PDB entry 1TIL | X-ray diffraction, 2.70 A resolution | chains C and D of the 4 polymer chains in the assembly

[Chain C]
Protein: Anti-sigma F factor
Organism: Geobacillus stearothermophilus
Notes: EC 2.7.1.37
UniProtKB: O32727 (SP2AB_BACST); aligned to UniProt positions 1-146 over residues 1-146 (the alignment contains insertions or deletions, so no single offset holds)
Sequence (146 residues; row label = number of the first residue in the row):
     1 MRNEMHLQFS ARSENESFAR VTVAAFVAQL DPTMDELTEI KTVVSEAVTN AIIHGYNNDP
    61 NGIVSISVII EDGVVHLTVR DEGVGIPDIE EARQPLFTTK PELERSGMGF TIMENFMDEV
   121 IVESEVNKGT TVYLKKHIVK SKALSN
Unresolved in the structure: 142-146
Sequence notes: engineered mutation Ser145 (Cys in O32727)
Ion coordination: Mg2+: Asn50 (together with ATP)
Residues lining bound ligands: ATP (adenosine-5'-triphosphate): Glu46, Asn50, Ala51, His54, Gly55, Asp81, Gly85, Ile86, Ala92, Phe97, Thr98, Thr99, Arg105, Ser106, Gly107, Met108, Gly109, Phe110, Thr130

[Chain D]
Protein: Anti-sigma F factor antagonist
Organism: Geobacillus stearothermophilus
UniProtKB: O32726 (SP2AA_BACST); residues 1-116 here = UniProt positions 1-116
Sequence (119 residues; row label = number of the first residue in the row; numbers below 1 keep their minus sign (Gly-2 is residue -2)):
    -2 GSHMSLAIDL EVKQDVLIVR LSGELDHHTA EELREQVTDV LENRAIRHIV LNLGQLTFMD
    58 ASGLGVILGR YKQIKNVGGQ MVVCAVSPAV KRLFDMSGLF KIIRVEADEQ FALQALGVA
Unresolved in the structure: -2
Sequence notes: cloning artifact (-2 to 0); engineered mutation Ala58 (Ser in O32726)

[How chain C and chain D interact]
Pairs across the interface (38; chain C residue first):
  Ser13(C) - His24(D)
  Ser13(C) - His25(D)  hydrogen bond
  Glu14(C) - His25(D)
  Glu16(C) - His24(D)  salt bridge
  Glu16(C) - His25(D)  hydrogen bond (side chain-backbone)
  Ser17(C) - Glu21(D)
  Ser17(C) - Asp23(D)
  Arg20(C) - Glu21(D)  salt bridge
  Arg20(C) - Asp23(D)  salt bridge
  Arg20(C) - Phe55(D)
  Glu39(C) - Arg89(D)  salt bridge
  Thr42(C) - Phe55(D)
  Ser45(C) - Phe55(D)
  Ser45(C) - Asp57(D)  hydrogen bond
  Glu46(C) - Asp57(D)
  Glu46(C) - Ala58(D)  hydrogen bond (side chain-backbone)
  Thr49(C) - His24(D)
  Ile53(C) - His24(D)
  Asn58(C) - His24(D)
  Leu96(C) - Ser94(D)
  Leu96(C) - Leu96(D)  hydrophobic
  Glu104(C) - Arg31(D)
  Glu104(C) - Gly62(D)
  Glu104(C) - Val63(D)
  Glu104(C) - Arg67(D)  salt bridge
  Arg105(C) - Ser59(D)  hydrogen bond
  Ser106(C) - Ala58(D)
  Ser106(C) - Phe97(D)
  Met108(C) - Leu61(D)  hydrophobic
  Met108(C) - Met93(D)  hydrophobic
  Met108(C) - Phe97(D)  hydrophobic
  Gly109(C) - Ala58(D)
  Ile112(C) - Ala58(D)  hydrophobic
  Ile112(C) - Leu90(D)  hydrophobic
  Ile112(C) - Met93(D)  hydrophobic
  Asn115(C) - Met93(D)
  Phe116(C) - Arg89(D)
  Phe116(C) - Met93(D)  hydrophobic
Interface residues without a listed pair, chain C (23 interface residues in all): Lys41, Thr111
Interface residues without a listed pair, chain D (21 interface residues in all): Met56, Gly66

[Summary]
The interface between chain C and chain D involves 23 residues on one side and 21 on the other, with 5
hydrogen bonds and 5 salt bridges. Among the polar pairs are Glu16(C)-His24(D), Arg20(C)-Glu21(D) and
Arg20(C)-Asp23(D). Ligands of chain C: ATP.
Chain C is Anti-sigma F factor and chain D is Anti-sigma F factor antagonist, both from Geobacillus
stearothermophilus; the structure, Crystal Structures of the ADP and ATP bound forms of the Bacillus
Anti-sigma factor SpoIIAB in ..., was determined by X-ray diffraction (same publication as 1TH8, 1THN and
1TID).
